PDB entry 6PWC | electron microscopy, 4.90 A resolution (low resolution: residue-level contacts below are approximate; hydrogen-bond / salt-bridge calls are withheld) | chains R and B of the 5 polymer chains in the assembly

[Chain R]
Protein: Neurotensin receptor type 1
From: Homo sapiens
UniProt: P30989 (NTR1_HUMAN); numbering as in UniProt (aligned over 49-418)
Sequence (370 residues; each row starts with the number of its first residue):
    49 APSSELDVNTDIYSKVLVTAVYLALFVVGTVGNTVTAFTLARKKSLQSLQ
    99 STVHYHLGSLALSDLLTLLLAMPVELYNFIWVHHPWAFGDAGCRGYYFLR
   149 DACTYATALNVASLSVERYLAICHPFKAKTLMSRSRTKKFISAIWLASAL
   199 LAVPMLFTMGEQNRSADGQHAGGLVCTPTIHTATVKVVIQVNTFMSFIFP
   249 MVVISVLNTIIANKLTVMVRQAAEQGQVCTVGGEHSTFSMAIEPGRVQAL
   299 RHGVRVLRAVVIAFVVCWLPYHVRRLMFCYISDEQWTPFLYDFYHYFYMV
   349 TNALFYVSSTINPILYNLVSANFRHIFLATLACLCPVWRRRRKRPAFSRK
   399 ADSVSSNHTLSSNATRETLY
Not modelled in the structure: 270-292, 384-405, 417-418
Swiss-Prot annotation at these positions:
  - region: Val-321 to Tyr-344 (Neurotensin binding)
  - lipidation (S-palmitoyl cysteine): Cys-381, Cys-383
Disulfide bonds: Cys-141/Cys-224

[Chain B]
Protein: Neurotensin peptide
Sequence (6 residues; numbered 8 to 13; the number before each row is that of its first residue):
     8 RRPYIL
Not modelled in the structure: 8

[Chain R / chain B interface]
Contacting residue pairs (4):
  Val-223(R) / Ile-12(B)
  Cys-224(R) / Leu-13(B)
  Thr-225(R) / Tyr-11(B)
  Trp-334(R) / Arg-9(B)
Also at the interface, not in a pair above, chain R (7 interface residues in all): Arg-212, Pro-226, Phe-326

[Summary]
7 residues of chain R and 4 residues of chain B are in contact.
Chain R is Neurotensin receptor type 1 (Homo sapiens) and chain B is Neurotensin peptide; the structure, A
complex structure of arrestin-2 bound to neurotensin receptor 1, was determined by electron microscopy.
